Entry 6ZCW (X-ray diffraction, 1.65 A resolution); this record covers chain A.

# Chain A
Protein: Quinoprotein ethanol dehydrogenase
Organism: Pseudomonas putida KT2440
Notes: EC 1.1.2.8
UniProtKB: Q88JH0 (Q88JH0_PSEPK); numbering as in UniProt (aligned over 28-595)
Chain sequence (575 residues; row label = number of the first residue in the row):
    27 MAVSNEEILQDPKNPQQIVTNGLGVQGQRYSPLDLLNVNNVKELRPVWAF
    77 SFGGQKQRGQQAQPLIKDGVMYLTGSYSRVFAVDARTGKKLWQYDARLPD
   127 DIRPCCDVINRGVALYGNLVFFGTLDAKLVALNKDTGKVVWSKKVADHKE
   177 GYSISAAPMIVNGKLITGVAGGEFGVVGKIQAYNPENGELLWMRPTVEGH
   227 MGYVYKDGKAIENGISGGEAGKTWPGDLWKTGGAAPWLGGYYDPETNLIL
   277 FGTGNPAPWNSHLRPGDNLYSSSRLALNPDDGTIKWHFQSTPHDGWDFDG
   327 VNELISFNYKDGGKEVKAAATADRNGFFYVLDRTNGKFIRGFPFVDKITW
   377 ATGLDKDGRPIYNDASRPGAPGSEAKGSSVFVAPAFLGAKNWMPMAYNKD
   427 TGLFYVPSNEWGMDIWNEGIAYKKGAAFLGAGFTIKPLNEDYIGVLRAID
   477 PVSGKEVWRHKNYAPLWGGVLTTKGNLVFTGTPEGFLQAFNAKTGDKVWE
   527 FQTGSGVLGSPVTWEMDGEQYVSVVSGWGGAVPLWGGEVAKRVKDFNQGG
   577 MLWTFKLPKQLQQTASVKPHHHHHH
Not modelled in the structure: 27, 590-601
Differences from the reference sequence: initiating methionine (27); conflict Gln81 (Glu in Q88JH0); expression tag (596-601)
Curated features (UniProtKB/Swiss-Prot):
  - active site: Asp323 (Proton acceptor)
  - binding site (pyrroloquinoline quinone): Gln87, Arg137, Ser181, Gly197, Gly198, Trp263, Arg350, Asn417, Trp493, Ala557
  - binding site (Pr(3+)): Glu199, Asn281, Asp323, Asp325
  - mutagenesis: Phe412 (F412I: In contrast to wild-type, this mutant is able to oxidize 5-(hydroxymethyl)furoic acid (HMFA) into 5-formylfuroic acid (FFA); when associated with Ser-561 or Gln-561 ...), Trp561 (W561A: High decrease in affinity for ethanol, and in contrast to wild-type, this mutant is able to oxidize 5-(hydroxymethyl)furoic acid (HMFA) into 5-formylfuroic acid (FFA) and can also oxidize ...)
Disulfides: Cys131-Cys132
Bound ions: praseodymium ion: Glu199, Asn281, Asp323, Asp325 (together with pyrroloquinoline quinone)
Small-molecule neighbours: pyrroloquinoline quinone (PQQ): Gln87, Cys131, Cys132, Ile135, Arg137, Ser181, Ala196, Gly197, Gly198, Glu199, Ala261, Trp263, Asn281, Asp323, Asp325, Arg350, Leu413, Asn417, Trp418, Trp493, Gly556, Ala557

# In short
Chain A binds pyrroloquinoline quinone. The praseodymium ion site is built by Glu199, Asn281, Asp323 and
Asp325. From UniProt: active-site residue Asp323, 10 pyrroloquinoline quinone-binding residues, 4 Pr3+-binding
residues and 2 mutagenesis sites.
Chain A is Quinoprotein ethanol dehydrogenase (Pseudomonas putida KT2440); the structure, Crystal structure of
lanthanide-dependent alcohol dehydrogenase PedH from Pseudomonas putida KT2440, was determined by X-ray
diffraction together with 6ZCV from the same study.
